7SFM - chain A; structure by X-ray diffraction, 2.15 A resolution.

[Chain A]
Molecule: Hip1
From: Mycobacterium tuberculosis
Notes: EC 3.4.-.-, 3.4.14.-
Reference sequence: A0A654TLU9 (A0A654TLU9_MYCTX); residues 20-492 here correspond to UniProt positions 46-518 (UniProt number = residue number + 26)
Chain sequence (479 residues; numbered 14 to 492; the number before each row is that of its first residue):
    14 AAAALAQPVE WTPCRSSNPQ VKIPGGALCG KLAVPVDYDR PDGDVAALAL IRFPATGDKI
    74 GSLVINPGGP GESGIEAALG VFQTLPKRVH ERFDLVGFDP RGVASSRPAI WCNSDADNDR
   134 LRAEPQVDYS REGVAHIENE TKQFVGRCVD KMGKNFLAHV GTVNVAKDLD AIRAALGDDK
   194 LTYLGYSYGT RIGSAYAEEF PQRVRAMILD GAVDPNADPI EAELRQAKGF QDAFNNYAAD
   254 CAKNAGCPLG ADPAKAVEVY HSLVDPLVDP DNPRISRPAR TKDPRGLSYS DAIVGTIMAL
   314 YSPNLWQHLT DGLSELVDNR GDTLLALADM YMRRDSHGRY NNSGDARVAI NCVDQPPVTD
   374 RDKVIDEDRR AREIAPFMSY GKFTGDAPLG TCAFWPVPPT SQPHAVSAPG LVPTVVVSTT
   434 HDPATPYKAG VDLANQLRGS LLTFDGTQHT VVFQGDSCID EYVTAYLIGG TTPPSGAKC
Disordered / not traced: 29-35
Construct notes: expression tag (14-19)
Modified positions: Mse165, Mse220, Mse311, Mse343, Mse345, Mse391 (selenomethionine; parent Met)
Disulfides: Cys27-Cys42, Cys125-Cys161, Cys254-Cys260, Cys365-Cys405, Cys471-Cys492

[In short]
Chain A is Hip1 (Mycobacterium tuberculosis); the structure, Mycobacterium tuberculosis Hip1 crystal
structure, was determined by X-ray diffraction together with 8E5W from the same study.
